PDB entry 4ILH | X-ray diffraction, 1.85 A resolution | chains A and B

Chain A:
Protein: Pre-mRNA-splicing factor 8
Organism: Saccharomyces cerevisiae
Notes: fragment: yPrp8 RNaseH
Reference sequence: P33334 (PRP8_YEAST); residues 1836-2090 here = UniProt positions 1836-2090
Sequence (258 residues; row label = number of the first residue in the row):
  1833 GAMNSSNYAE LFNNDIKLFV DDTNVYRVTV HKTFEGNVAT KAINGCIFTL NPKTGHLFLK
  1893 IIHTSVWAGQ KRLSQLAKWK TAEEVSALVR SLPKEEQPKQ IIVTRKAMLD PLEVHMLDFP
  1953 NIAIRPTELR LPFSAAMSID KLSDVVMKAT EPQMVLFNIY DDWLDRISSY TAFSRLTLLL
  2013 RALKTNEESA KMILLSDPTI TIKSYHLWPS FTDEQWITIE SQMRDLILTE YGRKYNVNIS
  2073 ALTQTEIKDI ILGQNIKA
Disordered / not traced: 2088-2090
Differences from the reference sequence: expression tag (1833-1835)
Curated features (UniProtKB/Swiss-Prot):
  - mutagenesis: Asp1853 (D1853A: Alters protein folding. Severely impaired growth. Strongly reduced growth at 35 degrees Celsius; when associated with A-1854; D1853N: Reduced growth at 30 degrees Celsius ...), Asp1854 (D1854A: Reduced growth at 30 degrees Celsius. Strongly reduced growth at 16 degrees Celsius. Strongly reduced growth at 35 degrees Celsius; when associated with A-1853 ...), Thr1855 (T1855A: Reduced growth at 30 degrees Celsius. Strongly reduced growth at 16 degrees Celsius), Thr1936 (T1936A: Reduced growth at 30 degrees Celsius. Strongly reduced growth at 16 degrees Celsius), Arg1937 (R1937K: Severely impaired growth. Reduced growth at 30 degrees Celsius. Strongly reduced growth at 16 degrees Celsius)

Chain B:
Protein: A1 cistron-splicing factor AAR2
Organism: Saccharomyces cerevisiae
Reference sequence: P32357 (AAR2_YEAST); residue numbers follow UniProt; this construct covers 1-331
Sequence (339 residues; each row starts with the number of its first residue):
     1 MNTVPFTSAP IEVTIGIDQY SFNVKENQPF HGIKDIPIGH VHVIHFQHAD NSSMRYGYWF
    61 DCRMGNFYIQ YDPKDGLYKM MEERDGAKFE NIVHNFKERQ MMVSYPKIDE DDTWYNLTEF
   121 VQMDKIRKIV RKDENQFSYV DSSMTTVQEN ELLKSSLQKA GSKMEAKNED DPAHSLNYTV
   181 INFKSREAIR PGHEMEDFLD KSYYLNTVML QGIFKNSSNY FGELQFAFLN AMFFGNYGSS
   241 LQWHAMIELI CSSATVPKHM LDKLDEILYY QIKTLPEQYS DILLNERVWN ICLYSSFQKN
   301 SLHNTEKIME NKYPELLGKD NEDDALIYGI SLEHHHHHH
Disordered / not traced: 152-173, 318-339
Differences from the reference sequence: expression tag (332-339)
Curated features (UniProtKB/Swiss-Prot):
  - region: Leu261 to Ile282 (Leucine-zipper)
  - modified residue: Ser253 (Phosphoserine), Thr274 (Phosphothreonine), Tyr328 (Phosphotyrosine), Ser331 (Phosphoserine)
  - mutagenesis: Ser253 (S253A: No effect on interaction with PRP8; S253D/E: Disrupts interaction with PRP8)

How chain A and chain B interact:
Contacting residue pairs (18; chain A residue first):
  Gln1907(A) - Met195(B)
  Gln1907(A) - Leu199(B)
  Leu1908(A) - Met195(B)  hydrophobic
  Trp1911(A) - Glu194(B)
  Trp1911(A) - Met195(B)  hydrophobic
  Trp1911(A) - Phe198(B)  hydrophobic
  Asp1942(A) - Lys184(B)  salt bridge
  Asp1942(A) - Phe198(B)
  Glu1945(A) - Lys184(B)  salt bridge
  Val1946(A) - Ile189(B)  hydrophobic
  Val1946(A) - Glu194(B)
  Val1946(A) - Phe198(B)  hydrophobic
  His1947(A) - Glu194(B)
  Leu1949(A) - Lys184(B)
  Leu1949(A) - Ser185(B)
  Leu1949(A) - Arg186(B)
  Leu1949(A) - Ile189(B)  hydrophobic
  Asp1950(A) - Arg186(B)  salt bridge

In short:
Chain A and chain B form an interface of 9 and 8 residues respectively, with 3 salt bridges. Polar contacts
include Asp1942(A)-Lys184(B), Glu1945(A)-Lys184(B) and Asp1950(A)-Arg186(B). From UniProt: 5 mutagenesis sites
on chain A; one mutagenesis site on chain B.
Here chain A is Pre-mRNA-splicing factor 8 and chain B is A1 cistron-splicing factor AAR2, both from
Saccharomyces cerevisiae. Entry 4ILH (Crystal structure of an Aar2p C-terminal deletion mutant in conplex with
Prp8p RNaseH) was determined by X-ray diffraction.
